Entry 3IRQ (X-ray diffraction, 2.80 A resolution); this record covers chains F and C of the 6 polymer chains in the assembly.

# Chain F
Molecule: 15-nt DNA strand
Sequence (15 nucleotides; row label = number of the first residue in the row; numbers below 1 keep their minus sign (DA-1 is residue -1)):
    -1 ACCGCGCGACGCGCG
Not modelled in the structure: -1

# Chain C
Molecule: Double-stranded RNA-specific adenosine deaminase
Organism: Homo sapiens
Notes: EC 3.5.4.-; fragment: Zalpha domain
UniProtKB: P55265 (DSRAD_HUMAN); residue numbers follow UniProt; this construct covers 140-202
Sequence (67 residues; numbered 136 to 202; the number before each row is that of its first residue):
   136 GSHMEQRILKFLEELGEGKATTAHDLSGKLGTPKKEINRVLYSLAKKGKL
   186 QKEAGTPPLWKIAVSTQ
Not modelled in the structure: 200-202
Construct notes: expression tag (136-139)
UniProt features mapped onto this chain:
  - natural variant: Pro193 (P193A: In AGS6)
From the paper describing this entry:
  - binding site for the 15-nt DNA strand (chain F): Lys169, Lys170, Asn173, Tyr177, Thr191, Pro192, Pro193, Trp195

# Chain F / chain C interface
Residue-residue contacts - 16 pairs, chain F then chain C:
  DC1(F) - Thr191(C)  hydrogen bond to the phosphate
  DG2(F) - Tyr177(C)  phosphate contact
  DG2(F) - Thr191(C)  hydrogen bond to the phosphate
  DG2(F) - Pro192(C)  phosphate contact
  DG2(F) - Pro193(C)  phosphate contact
  DC3(F) - Asn173(C)  sugar contact
  DC3(F) - Tyr177(C)  hydrogen bond to the phosphate
  DC3(F) - Pro193(C)  phosphate contact
  DG4(F) - Lys169(C)  salt bridge to the phosphate
  DG4(F) - Lys170(C)  phosphate contact
  DG4(F) - Asn173(C)  hydrogen bond to the phosphate
  DG4(F) - Arg174(C)  phosphate contact
  DG4(F) - Tyr177(C)  sugar contact
  DC5(F) - Lys170(C)  salt bridge to the phosphate
  DC5(F) - Arg174(C)  phosphate contact
  DG6(F) - Lys170(C)  salt bridge to the phosphate
Interface residues without a listed pair, chain F (7 interface residues in all): DC0

# Overview
Chain F and chain C form an interface of 7 and 8 residues respectively, with 4 hydrogen bonds and 3 salt
bridges. Polar pairs include DC1(F)-Thr191(C), DG2(F)-Thr191(C) and DC3(F)-Tyr177(C). The paper reports a
binding site for the 15-nt DNA strand (chain F) at Lys169(C), Lys170(C) and Asn173(C) among others.
Here chain F is a 15-nt DNA strand and chain C is Double-stranded RNA-specific adenosine deaminase (Homo
sapiens). Entry 3IRQ (Crystal structure of a Z-Z junction) was determined by X-ray diffraction (same
publication as 3IRR).
